Entry 4QIC (X-ray diffraction, 2.05 A resolution); this record covers chains A and C of the 4 polymer chains in the assembly.

Chain A (and C):
Name: Sensory transduction regulatory protein, Anti-anti-sigma factor PhyR
From: Bartonella quintana
Notes: chain C of this document is another copy of the same molecule, construct and numbering; everything in this record applies to it too
UniProt: Q6G0Z8 (Q6G0Z8_BARQU); numbering as in UniProt (aligned over 1-264)
Amino-acid sequence (276 residues; row label = number of the first residue in the row):
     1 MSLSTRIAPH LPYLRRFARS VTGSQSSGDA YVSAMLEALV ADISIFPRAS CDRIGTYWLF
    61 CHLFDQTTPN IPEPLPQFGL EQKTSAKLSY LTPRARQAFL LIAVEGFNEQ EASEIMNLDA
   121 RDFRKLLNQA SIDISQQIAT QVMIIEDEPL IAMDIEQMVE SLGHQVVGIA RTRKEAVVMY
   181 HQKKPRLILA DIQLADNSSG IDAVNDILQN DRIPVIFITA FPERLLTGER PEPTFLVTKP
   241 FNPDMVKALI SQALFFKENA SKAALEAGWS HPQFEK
Disordered / not traced: 1, 67-80, 259-276 (chain C: 1, 74-86, 229-231, 258-276)
Sequence notes: conflict Val-40 (Ile in Q6G0Z8), Cys-51 (Ser in Q6G0Z8); expression tag (265-276)

Interface between chain A and chain C:
Contacting residue pairs (86; chain A residue first):
  Ser-4(A) / Thr-5(C)
  Thr-5(A) / Ser-4(C)
  Thr-5(A) / Thr-5(C)
  Ala-8(A) / Ala-8(C)  hydrophobic
  Ala-8(A) / Pro-9(C)
  Pro-9(A) / Ala-8(C)
  Pro-9(A) / Pro-12(C)
  Pro-12(A) / Pro-9(C)
  Pro-12(A) / Tyr-13(C)
  Tyr-13(A) / Pro-12(C)
  Thr-84(A) / Phe-256(C)
  Lys-87(A) / Leu-254(C)
  Lys-87(A) / Phe-255(C)  hydrogen bond (side chain-backbone)
  Ile-138(A) / Ser-251(C)
  Ile-138(A) / Leu-254(C)
  Ile-138(A) / Phe-255(C)  hydrophobic
  Thr-140(A) / Leu-254(C)
  Met-158(A) / Pro-243(C)  hydrophobic
  Met-158(A) / Val-246(C)  hydrophobic
  Met-158(A) / Lys-247(C)
  Ser-161(A) / Lys-247(C)
  His-164(A) / Ile-250(C)
  His-164(A) / Leu-254(C)
  Leu-187(A) / Ile-250(C)  hydrophobic
  Ser-198(A) / Arg-224(C)  hydrogen bond (backbone-side chain)
  Ile-201(A) / Phe-221(C)  hydrophobic
  Ile-201(A) / Leu-225(C)  hydrophobic
  Asp-202(A) / Arg-224(C)  salt bridge
  Asp-202(A) / Leu-225(C)
  Asn-205(A) / Leu-225(C)
  Ile-216(A) / Ile-250(C)  hydrophobic
  Ile-218(A) / Val-246(C)  hydrophobic
  Arg-224(A) / Ser-198(C)  hydrogen bond (side chain-backbone)
  Arg-224(A) / Ile-201(C)
  Arg-224(A) / Asp-202(C)  salt bridge
  Leu-225(A) / Ile-201(C)  hydrophobic
  Leu-225(A) / Asp-202(C)
  Leu-225(A) / Asn-205(C)
  Pro-233(A) / Pro-240(C)  hydrophobic
  Pro-233(A) / Phe-241(C)
  Thr-234(A) / Phe-241(C)  hydrogen bond (backbone-backbone)
  Thr-234(A) / Pro-243(C)
  Phe-235(A) / Lys-239(C)
  Phe-235(A) / Pro-240(C)
  Phe-235(A) / Phe-241(C)  hydrogen bond (backbone-backbone)
  Phe-235(A) / Val-246(C)  hydrophobic
  Leu-236(A) / Thr-238(C)
  Leu-236(A) / Lys-239(C)
  Val-237(A) / Val-237(C)
  Val-237(A) / Thr-238(C)
  Val-237(A) / Lys-239(C)  hydrogen bond (backbone-backbone)
  Val-237(A) / Phe-241(C)  hydrophobic
  Val-237(A) / Leu-249(C)  hydrophobic
  Thr-238(A) / Leu-236(C)
  Thr-238(A) / Val-237(C)
  Thr-238(A) / Thr-238(C)  hydrogen bond
  Lys-239(A) / Phe-235(C)
  Lys-239(A) / Leu-236(C)
  Lys-239(A) / Val-237(C)  hydrogen bond (backbone-backbone)
  Pro-240(A) / Pro-233(C)  hydrophobic
  Pro-240(A) / Phe-235(C)
  Phe-241(A) / Pro-233(C)
  Phe-241(A) / Thr-234(C)  hydrogen bond (backbone-backbone)
  Phe-241(A) / Phe-235(C)  hydrogen bond (backbone-backbone)
  Phe-241(A) / Val-237(C)  hydrophobic
  Pro-243(A) / Met-158(C)  hydrophobic
  Pro-243(A) / Thr-234(C)
  Val-246(A) / Met-158(C)  hydrophobic
  Val-246(A) / Ile-218(C)  hydrophobic
  Lys-247(A) / Ser-161(C)
  Lys-247(A) / Leu-162(C)
  Ile-250(A) / Leu-162(C)  hydrophobic
  Ile-250(A) / His-164(C)
  Ile-250(A) / Leu-187(C)  hydrophobic
  Ile-250(A) / Leu-189(C)  hydrophobic
  Ile-250(A) / Ile-216(C)  hydrophobic
  Ser-251(A) / Ile-138(C)
  Ser-251(A) / Leu-162(C)
  Leu-254(A) / Ile-138(C)
  Leu-254(A) / Thr-140(C)
  Leu-254(A) / His-164(C)
  Phe-255(A) / Lys-87(C)
  Phe-255(A) / Leu-88(C)  hydrophobic
  Phe-255(A) / Tyr-90(C)
  Lys-257(A) / Arg-186(C)
  Lys-257(A) / Pro-214(C)
Other interface residues (no listed pair), chain A (50 interface residues in all): Leu-88, Ile-134, Val-159, Leu-162, Leu-189, Pro-214, Phe-221, Pro-222, Asn-242, Leu-249, Ala-253
Other interface residues (no listed pair), chain C (50 interface residues in all): Ile-134, Val-159, Pro-222, Asn-242

Overview:
Chain A and chain C each contribute 50 residues to their interface; the contacts include 10 hydrogen bonds and
2 salt bridges. Polar contacts include Asp-202(A)/Arg-224(C), Lys-87(A)/Phe-255(C) and Ser-198(A)/Arg-224(C).
Both chains are Sensory transduction regulatory protein, Anti-anti-sigma factor PhyR (Bartonella quintana).
Entry 4QIC (Co-Crystal Structure of Anti-anti-sigma factor PhyR complexed with Anti-sigma factor NepR from
Bartonella quintana) was determined by X-ray diffraction.
